PDB entry 8WT7 | electron microscopy, 2.70 A resolution | chains C and J of the 10 polymer chains in the assembly

[Chain C]
Protein: IS621 transposase
From: Escherichia coli
UniProt: A0A0E0Y1P1 (A0A0E0Y1P1_ECO1C); residue numbers follow UniProt; this construct covers 1-326
Chain sequence (328 residues; numbered -1 to 326; the number before each row is that of its first residue; numbers below 1 keep their minus sign (Gly-1 is residue -1)):
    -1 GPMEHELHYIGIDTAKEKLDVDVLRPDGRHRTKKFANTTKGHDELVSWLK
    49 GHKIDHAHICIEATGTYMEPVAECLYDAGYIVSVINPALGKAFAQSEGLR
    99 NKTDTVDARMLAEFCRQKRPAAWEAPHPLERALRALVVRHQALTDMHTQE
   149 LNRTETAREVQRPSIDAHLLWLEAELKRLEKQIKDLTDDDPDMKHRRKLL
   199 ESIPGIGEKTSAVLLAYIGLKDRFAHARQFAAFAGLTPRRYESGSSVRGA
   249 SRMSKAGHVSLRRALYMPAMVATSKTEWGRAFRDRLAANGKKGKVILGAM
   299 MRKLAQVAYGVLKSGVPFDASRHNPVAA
Disordered / not traced: -1 to 4, 238-249, 322-326
Construct notes: expression tag (-1 to 0)
Bound ions: Mg2+: Asp11, Glu60 (shared with 2 residues of chain I)
Reported in the primary citation:
  - mutagenesis - D11A/E60A/D102A/D105A, S241A: abolished catalytic activity

[Chain J]
Molecule: donor DNA
Sequence (44 nucleotides; numbered 1 to 44; the number before each row is that of its first residue):
     1 TCTCTGCACTGGAGGGATAATACAAGATACTGTTATGGCCTGCA
Disordered / not traced: 1-11, 41-44

[How chain C and chain J interact]
Pairs across the interface (24; chain C residue first):
  Thr142(C) with DT34(J), phosphate contact
  Thr146(C) with DG32(J), sugar contact
  Leu149(C) with DG32(J), phosphate contact; DT33(J), phosphate contact
  Asn150(C) with DT31(J), hydrogen bond to the base; DG32(J), sugar contact
  Ile201(C) with DT36(J), phosphate contact
  Pro202(C) with DT36(J), phosphate contact
  Gly203(C) with DA35(J), sugar contact; DT36(J), hydrogen bond to the phosphate
  Ile204(C) with DT36(J), phosphate contact
  Gly205(C) with DA35(J), hydrogen bond to the phosphate
  Glu206(C) with DA35(J), phosphate contact
  Lys207(C) with DT34(J), phosphate contact; DA35(J), hydrogen bond to the phosphate
  Thr208(C) with DT34(J), phosphate contact; DA35(J), hydrogen bond to the phosphate
  Met265(C) with DT33(J), base contact; DT34(J), base contact
  Val269(C) with DT34(J), base contact; DA35(J), sugar contact; DT36(J), sugar contact
  Lys273(C) with DT36(J), base contact; DG37(J), sugar contact
Also at the interface, not in a pair above, chain C (18 interface residues in all): Glu153, Arg261, Thr274

[Summary]
18 residues of chain C and 7 residues of chain J are in contact; the contacts include 5 hydrogen bonds. Polar
contacts include Asn150(C)-DT31(J), Gly203(C)-DT36(J) and Gly205(C)-DA35(J). Asp11(C) and Glu60(C) coordinate
Mg2+. The paper reports that D11A/E60A/D102A/D105A and S241A of chain C abolish catalytic activity.
Here chain C is IS621 transposase (Escherichia coli) and chain J is donor DNA. Entry 8WT7 (Cryo-EM structure
of the IS621 recombinase in complex with bridge RNA, donor DNA, and target DNA ...) was determined by electron
microscopy together with 8WT6, 8WT8 and 8WT9 from the same study.
